7N19 - chains A and C of the 3 polymer chains in the assembly; structure by X-ray diffraction, 2.38 A resolution.

Chain A:
Molecule: HLA class II histocompatibility antigen, DR alpha chain
From: Homo sapiens
Reference sequence: P01903 (DRA_HUMAN); residues 1-181 here correspond to UniProt positions 26-206 (UniProt number = residue number + 25)
Sequence (181 residues; numbered 1 to 181; the number before each row is that of its first residue):
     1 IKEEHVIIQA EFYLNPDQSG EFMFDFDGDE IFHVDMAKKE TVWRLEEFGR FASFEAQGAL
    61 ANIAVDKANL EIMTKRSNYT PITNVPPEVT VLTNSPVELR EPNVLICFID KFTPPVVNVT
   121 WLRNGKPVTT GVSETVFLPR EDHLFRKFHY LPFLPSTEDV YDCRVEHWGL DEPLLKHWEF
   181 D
Disordered / not traced: 1, 181
Disulfide bonds: Cys107-Cys163
Glycans and other covalent adducts: N-acetylglucosamine (NAG) linked to Asn118
Curated features (UniProtKB/Swiss-Prot):
  - region: Glu179 to Asp181 (Connecting peptide)
  - site: Gln9 (Self- and pathogen-derived peptide antigen), Gly49 (Self-peptide antigen), Phe51 (Self- and pathogen-derived peptide antigen), Ala52 (Self-peptide antigen), Ser53 (Self- and pathogen-derived peptide antigen), Glu55 (Pathogen-derived peptide antigen), Asn62 (Self- and pathogen-derived peptide antigen), Asn69 (Pathogen-derived peptide antigen), Arg76 (Self- and pathogen-derived peptide antigen)
  - glycosylation (N-linked (GlcNAc...) asparagine): Asn78, Asn118

Chain C:
Molecule: HST4 peptide
From: synthetic construct
Sequence (14 residues; row label = number of the first residue in the row):
     1 GGIGSDNKVT RRGG
Disordered / not traced: 14

Chain A / chain C interface:
Residue-residue contacts - 23 pairs, chain A then chain C:
  Gln9(A) with Ser5(C); Asp6(C), hydrogen bond (side chain-backbone)
  Glu11(A) with Lys8(C), salt bridge
  Phe22(A) with Ser5(C)
  Phe24(A) with Gly4(C)
  Ser53(A) with Gly1(C), hydrogen bond (side chain-backbone); Gly2(C); Ile3(C), hydrogen bond (backbone-backbone)
  Phe54(A) with Ile3(C); Ser5(C)
  Asn62(A) with Asp6(C), hydrogen bond (side chain-backbone); Lys8(C)
  Val65(A) with Lys8(C); Val9(C); Thr10(C)
  Asp66(A) with Lys8(C)
  Asn69(A) with Val9(C), hydrogen bond (side chain-backbone); Thr10(C); Arg11(C), hydrogen bond (side chain-backbone)
  Ile72(A) with Arg11(C); Arg12(C)
  Met73(A) with Arg11(C)
  Arg76(A) with Arg12(C), hydrogen bond (side chain-backbone)
Also at the interface, not in a pair above, chain A (17 interface residues in all): Phe32, Trp43, Ala52, Gly58
Also at the interface, not in a pair above, chain C (13 interface residues in all): Asn7, Gly13

Summary:
The interface between chain A and chain C involves 17 residues on one side and 13 on the other; the contacts
include 7 hydrogen bonds and 1 salt bridge. Among the polar pairs are Glu11(A)-Lys8(C), Gln9(A)-Asp6(C) and
Ser53(A)-Gly1(C). Covalently linked N-acetylglucosamine: at Asn118(A).
Here chain A is HLA class II histocompatibility antigen, DR alpha chain (Homo sapiens) and chain C is HST4
peptide (synthetic construct). Entry 7N19 (DR3 in complex with Aspergillus nidulans NAD-dependent histone
deacetylase hst4 peptide) was determined by X-ray diffraction.
